7EA3 - chains D and E of the 24 polymer chains in the assembly; structure by electron microscopy, 4.31 A resolution (low resolution: residue-level contacts below are approximate; hydrogen-bond / salt-bridge calls are withheld).

# Chain D
Name: Trafficking protein particle complex subunit BET5
Organism: Saccharomyces cerevisiae (strain ATCC 204508 / S288c)
Reference sequence: Q03630 (BET5_YEAST); aligned to UniProt positions 1-154 over residues 1-154 (the alignment contains insertions or deletions, so no single offset holds)
Amino-acid sequence (154 residues; row label = number of the first residue in the row):
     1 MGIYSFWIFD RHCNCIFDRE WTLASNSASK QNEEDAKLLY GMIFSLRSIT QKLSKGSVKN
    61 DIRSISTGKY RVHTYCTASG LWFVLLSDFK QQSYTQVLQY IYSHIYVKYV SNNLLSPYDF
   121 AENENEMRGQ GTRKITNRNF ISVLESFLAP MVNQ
Disordered / not traced: 1, 153-154

# Chain E
Name: Trafficking protein particle complex subunit 23
Organism: Saccharomyces cerevisiae (strain ATCC 204508 / S288c)
Reference sequence: Q03784 (TRS23_YEAST); numbering as in UniProt (aligned over 1-219)
Amino-acid sequence (219 residues; numbered 1 to 219; the number before each row is that of its first residue):
     1 MAIETILVIN KSGGLIYQRN FTNDEQKLNS NEYLILASTL HGVFAIASQL TPKALQLTQQ
    61 TNIENTIPYI PYVGMSSNRS DTRNGGGNNN KHTNNEKLGS FKGDDFFKEP FTNWNKSGLR
   121 QLCTDQFTMF IYQTLTGLKF VAISSSVMPQ RQPTIATTDK PDRPKSTSNL AIQIADNFLR
   181 KVYCLYSDYV MKDPSYSMEM PIRSNLFDEK VKKMVENLQ
Disordered / not traced: 56-64, 76-103, 149-168

# Chain D / chain E interface
Contacting residue pairs (44; chain D residue first):
  Tyr4(D) with Pro52(E); Ala54(E)
  Asp35(D) with Leu50(E)
  Leu38(D) with Ile46(E); Leu50(E)
  Leu39(D) with Leu50(E)
  Met42(D) with Ile46(E); Ala47(E)
  Ser45(D) with Val43(E)
  Leu46(D) with Leu122(E)
  Ile49(D) with Leu40(E)
  Thr50(D) with Thr124(E); Phe127(E)
  Lys52(D) with Ile35(E)
  Leu53(D) with Phe127(E); Ile143(E)
  Ser54(D) with Gln126(E)
  Lys55(D) with Glu25(E); Gln126(E)
  Val58(D) with Gln126(E)
  Asn60(D) with Thr124(E); Asp125(E); Gln126(E); Phe127(E)
  Asp61(D) with Thr124(E)
  Ile62(D) with Thr124(E)
  Arg63(D) with Cys123(E); Thr124(E); Asp125(E); Met148(E)
  Ser64(D) with Leu122(E); Cys123(E)
  Ile65(D) with Gln121(E)
  Ser66(D) with Arg120(E); Gln121(E)
  Thr67(D) with Gly118(E); Arg120(E)
  Gly68(D) with Asn65(E); Lys116(E); Gly118(E)
  Lys69(D) with Lys116(E)
  Tyr70(D) with Ala47(E); Leu50(E); Thr51(E)
Interface residues without a listed pair, chain D (26 interface residues in all): Leu86
Interface residues without a listed pair, chain E (30 interface residues in all): Glu4, Lys27, Leu28, Leu36, Thr39, Gln49, Leu119

# In short
26 residues of chain D and 30 residues of chain E are in contact.
Here chain D is Trafficking protein particle complex subunit BET5 and chain E is Trafficking protein particle
complex subunit 23, both from Saccharomyces cerevisiae (strain ATCC 204508 / S288c). Entry 7EA3 (Intact
Ypt32-TRAPPII (dimer)) was determined by electron microscopy, deposited together with 7E2C, 7E2D, 7E8S, 7E8T,
7E93 and 7E94.
